Entry 5FXK (electron microscopy, 6.40 A resolution (low resolution: residue-level contacts below are approximate; hydrogen-bond / salt-bridge calls are withheld)); this record covers chains A and B of the 4 polymer chains in the assembly.

# Chain A
Molecule: N-methyl-D-aspartate receptor GLUN1
Source organism: Rattus norvegicus
UniProt: P35439 (NMDZ1_RAT); aligned to UniProt positions 23-868 over residues 23-868 (the alignment contains insertions or deletions, so no single offset holds)
Chain sequence (846 residues; numbered 23 to 868; the number before each row is that of its first residue):
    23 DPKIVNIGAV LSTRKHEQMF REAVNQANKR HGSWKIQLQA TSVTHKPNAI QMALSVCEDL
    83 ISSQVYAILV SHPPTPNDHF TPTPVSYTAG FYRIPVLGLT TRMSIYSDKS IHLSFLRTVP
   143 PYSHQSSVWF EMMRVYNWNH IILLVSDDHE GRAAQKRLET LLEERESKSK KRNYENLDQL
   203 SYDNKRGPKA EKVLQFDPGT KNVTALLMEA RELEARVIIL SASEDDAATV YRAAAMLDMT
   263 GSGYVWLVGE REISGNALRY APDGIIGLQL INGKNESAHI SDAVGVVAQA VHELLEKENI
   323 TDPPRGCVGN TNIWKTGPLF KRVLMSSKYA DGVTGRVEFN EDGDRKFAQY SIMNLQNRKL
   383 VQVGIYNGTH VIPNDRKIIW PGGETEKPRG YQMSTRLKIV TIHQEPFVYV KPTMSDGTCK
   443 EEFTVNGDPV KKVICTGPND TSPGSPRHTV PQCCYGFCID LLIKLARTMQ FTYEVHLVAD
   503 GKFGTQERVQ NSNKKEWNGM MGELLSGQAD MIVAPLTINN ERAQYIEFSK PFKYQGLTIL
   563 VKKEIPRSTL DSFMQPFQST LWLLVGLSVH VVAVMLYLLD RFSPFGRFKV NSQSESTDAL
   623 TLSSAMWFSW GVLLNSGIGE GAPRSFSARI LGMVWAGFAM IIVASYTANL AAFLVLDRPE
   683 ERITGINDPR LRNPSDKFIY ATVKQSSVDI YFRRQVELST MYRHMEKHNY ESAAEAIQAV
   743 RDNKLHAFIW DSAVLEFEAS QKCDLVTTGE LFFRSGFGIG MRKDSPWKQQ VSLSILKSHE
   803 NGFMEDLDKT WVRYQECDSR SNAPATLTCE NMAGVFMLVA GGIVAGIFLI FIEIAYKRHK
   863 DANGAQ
Not modelled in the structure: 23-24, 53-57, 97-102, 194-205, 463-470, 606-621, 865-868
Construct notes: engineered mutation Gln61 (Asn in P35439), Asp260 (Asn239 in P35439), Gln371 (Asn350 in P35439), Gln492 (Asn471 in P35439), Gln512 (Asn491 in P35439), Gln615 (Glu594 in P35439), Ser616 (Glu595 in P35439), Ser618 (Glu597 in P35439), Thr619 (Glu598 in P35439), Gln792 (Asn771 in P35439), Cys831 (Phe810 in P35439), Asn865 (Arg844 in P35439), Gly866 (Arg845 in P35439), Ala867 (Lys846 in P35439)

# Chain B
Molecule: N-methyl-D-aspartate receptor GLUN2B
Source organism: Rattus norvegicus
UniProt: Q00960 (NMDE2_RAT); numbering as in UniProt (aligned over 27-852)
Chain sequence (827 residues; numbered 26 to 852; the number before each row is that of its first residue):
    26 GRSQKSPPSI GIAVILVGTS DEVAIKDAHE KDDFHHLSVV PRVELVAMNE TDPKSIITRI
    86 CDLMSDRKIQ GVVFADDTDQ EAIAQILDFI SAQTLTPILG IHGGSSMIMA DKDESSMFFQ
   146 FGPSIEQQAS VMLNIMEEYD WYIFSIVTTY FPGYQDFVNK IRSTIENSFV GWELEEVLLL
   206 DMSLDDGDSK IQNQLKKLQS PIILLYCTKE EATYIFEVAN SVGLTGYGYT WIVPSLVAGD
   266 TDTVPSEFPT GLISVSYDEW DYGLPARVRD GIAIITTAAS DMLSEHSFIP EPKSSCYNTH
   326 EKRIYQSNML NRYLINVTFE GRDLSFSEDG YQMHPKLVII LLNKERKWER VGKWKDKSLQ
   386 MKYYVWPRMC PETEEQEDDH LSIVTLEEAP FVIVESVDPL SGTCMRNTVP CQKRIISENK
   446 TDEEPGYIKK CCKGFCIDIL KKISKSVKFT YDLYLVTNGK HGKKINGTWN GMIGEVVMKR
   506 AYMAVGSLTI NEERSEVVDF SVPFIETGIS VMVSRSNGTV SPSAFLEPFS ACVWVMMFVM
   566 LLIVSAVAVF VFEYFSPVGY NRSLADGREP GGPSFTIGKA IWLLWGLVFN NSVPVQNPKG
   626 TTSKIMVSVW AFFAVIFLAS YTANLAAFMI QEEYVDQVSG LSDKKFQRPN DFSPPFRFGT
   686 VPNGSTERNI RNNYAEMHAY MGKFNQRGVD DALLSLKTGK LDAFIYDAAV LNYMAGRDEG
   746 CKLVTIGSGK VFASTGYGIA IQKDSGWKRQ VDLAILQLFG DGEMEELEAL WLTGICHNEK
   806 NEVMSSQLDI DNMAGVFYML GAAMALSLIT FISEHLFYWQ FRHSFMG
Not modelled in the structure: 26-31, 207-213, 394-400, 440-451, 579-599, 846-852
Construct notes: expression tag (26); engineered mutation Asp348 (Asn in Q00960), Cys557 (Asp in Q00960), Ser588 (Cys in Q00960), Ser838 (Cys in Q00960), Ser849 (Cys in Q00960)
Swiss-Prot annotation at these positions:
  - region: Lys604 to Pro623 (Pore-forming)
  - binding site (Zn(2+)): His127, Glu284
  - binding site (L-glutamate): Thr514, Arg519, Ser690, Thr691, Asp732
  - site: Asn615 (Functional determinant of NMDA receptors)
  - glycosylation (N-linked (GlcNAc...) asparagine): Asn74, Asn341, Asn444, Asn491, Asn542, Asn688
  - mutagenesis: His60 (H60A: Normal zinc binding), His127 (H127A: Reduced zinc binding), Asp283 (D283A: Slightly reduced zinc binding), Glu284 (E284A: Reduced zinc binding), His311 (H311A: Normal zinc binding), His359 (H359A: Normal zinc binding)

# Interface between chain A and chain B
Contacting residue pairs (23; chain A residue first):
  Asn70(A) - Cys321(B)
  Asn70(A) - Tyr322(B)
  Ile72(A) - Cys321(B)
  Gln73(A) - Cys321(B)
  Cys79(A) - Lys79(B)
  Cys329(A) - Asp77(B)
  Val330(A) - Asp77(B)
  Thr333(A) - Thr76(B)
  Asn515(A) - Ser188(B)
  Pro578(A) - Gln812(B)
  Pro578(A) - Leu813(B)
  Phe579(A) - Leu813(B)
  Phe579(A) - Asp814(B)
  Gln580(A) - Leu813(B)
  Gln580(A) - Asp814(B)
  Asn637(A) - Ser617(B)
  Gly641(A) - Pro619(B)
  Arg651(A) - Trp607(B)
  Ala658(A) - Phe614(B)
  Ala673(A) - Met654(B)
  Ala674(A) - Ser811(B)
  Asp679(A) - Met809(B)
  Pro691(A) - Ile800(B)
Interface residues without a listed pair, chain A (27 interface residues in all): Pro69, Phe113, Ser581, Ser649, Ala666, Ala670, Leu678, Arg692
Interface residues without a listed pair, chain B (24 interface residues in all): Pro78, His325, Leu650, Gly799, Val808, Ser832, Phe836

# Summary
27 residues of chain A and 24 residues of chain B are in contact. UniProt lists Zn2+-binding residues
His127(B) and Glu284(B), 5 L-glutamate-binding residues and 6 mutagenesis sites on chain B.
Here chain A is N-methyl-D-aspartate receptor GLUN1 and chain B is N-methyl-D-aspartate receptor GLUN2B, both
from Rattus norvegicus. Entry 5FXK (GluN1b-GluN2B NMDA receptor structure-Class Y) was determined by electron
microscopy together with 5FXJ, 5B3J, 5FXG, 5FXH and 5FXI from the same study.
